Entry 2REF (X-ray diffraction, 2.75 A resolution); this record covers chain A.

== Chain A ==
Molecule: CurA
Organism: Lyngbya majuscula
Notes: EC 2.3.1.38, 4.1.1.9; fragment: GNATL loading domain
UniProt: Q6DNF2 (Q6DNF2_9CYAN); residue numbers follow UniProt; this construct covers 219-439
Amino-acid sequence (224 residues; numbered 216 to 439; the number before each row is that of its first residue):
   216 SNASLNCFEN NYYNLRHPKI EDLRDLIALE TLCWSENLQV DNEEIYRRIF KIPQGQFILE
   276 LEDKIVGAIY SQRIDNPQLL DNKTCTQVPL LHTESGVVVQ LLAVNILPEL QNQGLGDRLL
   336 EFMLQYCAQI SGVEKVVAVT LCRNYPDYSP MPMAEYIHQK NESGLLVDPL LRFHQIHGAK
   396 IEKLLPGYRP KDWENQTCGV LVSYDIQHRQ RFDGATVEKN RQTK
Disordered / not traced: 216-221, 425-439
Differences from the reference sequence: expression tag (216-218)
Ligand contacts: acetyl coenzyme A (ACO): Cys248, Trp249, Leu316, Leu317, Ala318, Val319, Asn320, Ile321, Gln326, Asn327, Gln328, Gly329, Leu330, Gly331, Asp332, Ala353, Val354, Thr355, Leu356, Arg358, Pro384, Leu385, Arg387, Phe388, His389, Arg404

== In short ==
Chain A binds acetyl coenzyme A.
Chain A is CurA (Lyngbya majuscula); the structure, Crystal structure of the loading GNATL domain of CurA from
Lyngbya majuscula soaked with malonyl-CoA, was determined by X-ray diffraction together with 2REE from the
same study.
